Entry 2BQY (X-ray diffraction, 2.30 A resolution); this record covers chain A.

== Chain A ==
Name: Inorganic pyrophosphatase
Source organism: Helicobacter pylori
Notes: EC 3.6.1.1
UniProtKB: P56153 (IPYR_HELPY); residue numbers follow UniProt; this construct covers 1-173
Sequence (173 residues; each row starts with the number of its first residue):
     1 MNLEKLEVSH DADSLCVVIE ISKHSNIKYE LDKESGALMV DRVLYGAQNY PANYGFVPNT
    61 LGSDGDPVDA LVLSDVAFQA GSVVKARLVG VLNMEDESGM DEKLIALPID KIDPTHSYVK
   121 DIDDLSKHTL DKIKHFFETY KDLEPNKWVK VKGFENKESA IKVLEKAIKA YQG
Unresolved in the structure: 1-3
Ligand contacts: pyrophosphate (POP): Lys28, Tyr54, Asp69, Asp96, Glu97, Asp101, Lys103, Tyr140, Lys141
Swiss-Prot annotation at these positions:
  - binding site (substrate): Lys28, Arg42, Tyr54, Tyr140
  - binding site (Mg(2+)): Asp64, Asp69, Asp101

== In short ==
Chain A binds pyrophosphate. From UniProt: 4 substrate-binding residues and 3 Mg2+-binding residues.
Chain A is Inorganic pyrophosphatase (Helicobacter pylori); the structure, Inorganic Pyrophosphatase from the
Pathogenic Bacterium Helicobacter pylori-Kinetic and Structural Properties, was determined by X-ray
diffraction (same publication as 2BQX).
